7V96 - chains I and D of the 18 polymer chains in the assembly; structure by electron microscopy, 3.92 A resolution.

== Chain I ==
Molecule: 275-nt DNA strand
Source organism: Homo sapiens
Sequence (275 nucleotides; numbered 1 to 275; the number before each row is that of its first residue):
     1 GGGTTAGGGT TAGGGTTAGG GTTAGGGTTA GGGTTAGGGT TAGGGTTAGG GTTAGGGTTA
    61 GGGTTAGGGT TAGGGTTAGG GTTAGGGTTA GGGTTAGGGT TAGGGTTAGG GTTAGGGTTA
   121 GGGTTAGGGT TAGGGTTAGG GTTAGGGTTA GGGTTAGGGT TAGGGTTAGG GTTAGGGTTA
   181 GGGTTAGGGT TAGGGTTAGG GTTAGGGTTA GGGTTAGGGT TAGGGTTAGG GTTAGGGTTA
   241 GGGTTAGGGT TAGGGTTAGG GTTAGGGTTA GGGTT

== Chain D ==
Name: Histone H2B type 1-K
Source organism: Homo sapiens
UniProtKB: O60814 (H2B1K_HUMAN); residues 24-122 here correspond to UniProt positions 28-126 (UniProt number = residue number + 4)
Amino-acid sequence (99 residues; each row starts with the number of its first residue):
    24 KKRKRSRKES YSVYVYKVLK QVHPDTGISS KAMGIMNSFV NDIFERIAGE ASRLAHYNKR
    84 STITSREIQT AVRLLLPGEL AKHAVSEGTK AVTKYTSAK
UniProt features mapped onto this chain:
  - modified residue: Lys31 (N6-(2-hydroxyisobutyryl)lysine), Glu32 (PolyADP-ribosyl glutamic acid), Ser33 (Phosphoserine), Lys40 (N6-(2-hydroxyisobutyryl)lysine), Lys43 (N6-(2-hydroxyisobutyryl)lysine), Lys54 (N6,N6-dimethyllysine), Arg76 (Dimethylated arginine), Lys82 (N6,N6,N6-trimethyllysine), Arg83 (Omega-N-methylarginine), Arg89 (Omega-N-methylarginine), Lys105 (N6-(2-hydroxyisobutyryl)lysine), Thr112 (Phosphothreonine), Lys113 (N6-(2-hydroxyisobutyryl)lysine), Lys117 (N6-(2-hydroxyisobutyryl)lysine)
  - glycosylation: Ser109 (O-linked (GlcNAc) serine)
  - cross-link (Glycyl lysine isopeptide (Lys-Gly)): Lys31 (interchain with G-Cter in ubiquitin), Lys117 (interchain with G-Cter in ubiquitin)

== Interface between chain I and chain D ==
Pairs across the interface - 18 pairs, chain I then chain D:
  DA18(I) with Ile51(D), sugar contact; Ser52(D), hydrogen bond to the phosphate; Ser53(D), sugar contact
  DG19(I) with Tyr39(D), hydrogen bond to the phosphate; Gly50(D), phosphate contact; Ile51(D), phosphate contact
  DG25(I) with Arg30(D), base contact
  DG26(I) with Arg30(D), phosphate contact
  DG27(I) with Arg30(D), phosphate contact
  DT28(I) with Glu32(D), phosphate contact
  DG39(I) with Arg83(D), phosphate contact; Ser84(D), hydrogen bond to the phosphate; Thr85(D), phosphate contact
  DA102(I) with Arg28(D), hydrogen bond to the phosphate
  DG103(I) with Lys27(D), sugar contact; Arg28(D), salt bridge to the phosphate; Ser29(D), hydrogen bond to the phosphate
  DG104(I) with Lys27(D), phosphate contact
Interface residues without a listed pair, chain D (14 interface residues in all): Arg26

== Overview ==
Chain I and chain D form an interface of 10 and 14 residues respectively; the contacts include 5 hydrogen
bonds and 1 salt bridge. Among the polar pairs are DA18(I)-Ser52(D), DG19(I)-Tyr39(D) and DG39(I)-Ser84(D).
Chain I is a 275-nt DNA strand and chain D is Histone H2B type 1-K, both from Homo sapiens; the structure,
Telomeric Dinucleosome, was determined by electron microscopy (same publication as 7V90, 7V9C, 7V9J, 7V9K,
7V9S and 7VA4).
